PDB entry 4NB3 | X-ray diffraction, 1.35 A resolution | chains A and C

[Chain A]
Protein: Replication protein A 70 kDa DNA-binding subunit
From: Homo sapiens
UniProtKB: P27694 (RFA1_HUMAN); numbering as in UniProt (aligned over 1-120)
Chain sequence (123 residues; row label = number of the first residue in the row; numbers below 1 keep their minus sign (Gly-2 is residue -2)):
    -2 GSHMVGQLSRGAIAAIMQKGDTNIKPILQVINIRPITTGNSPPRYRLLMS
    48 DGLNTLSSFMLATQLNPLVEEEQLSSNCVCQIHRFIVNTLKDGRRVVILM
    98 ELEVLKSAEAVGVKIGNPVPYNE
Construct notes: expression tag (-2 to 0); engineered mutation Arg7 (Glu in P27694)
Curated features (UniProtKB/Swiss-Prot):
  - modified residue: Met1 (N-acetylmethionine)
  - cross-link (Glycyl lysine isopeptide (Lys-Gly)): Lys22 (interchain with G-Cter in ubiquitin), Lys88 (interchain with G-Cter in ubiquitin)

[Chain C]
Protein: 3,4 dichlorophenylalanine ATRIP derived peptide
Chain sequence (15 residues; each row starts with the number of its first residue; note: 2 numbers in that range are skipped by the numbering (no residue carries them; nothing is unmodelled there)):
     2 X
     5 DFTADDLEEWFALA
Modified residues: 2N2 (2-(3,6-dihydroxy-9H-xanthen-9-yl)-5-{[(6-oxohexyl)carbamothioyl]amino}benzoic acid) at position 2; Phe15 (3,4-dichloro-l-phenylalanine; ZCL)
Covalently attached groups: covalent link 2N2_2-Asp5

[How chain A and chain C interact]
Pairs across the interface - 26 pairs, chain A then chain C:
  Ile33(A) - Trp14(C)  hydrophobic
  Thr35(A) - Trp14(C)
  Pro39(A) - Asp5(C)
  Arg41(A) - Asp5(C)  salt bridge
  Arg41(A) - Phe6(C)
  Arg41(A) - Trp14(C)
  Arg43(A) - Phe15(C)
  Ser55(A) - Phe15(C)
  Phe56(A) - Phe15(C)
  Met57(A) - Phe6(C)  hydrophobic
  Met57(A) - Leu11(C)  hydrophobic
  Met57(A) - Trp14(C)  hydrophobic
  Met57(A) - Phe15(C)
  Thr60(A) - Asp5(C)  hydrogen bond
  Ile83(A) - 2N2_2(C)
  Asn85(A) - 2N2_2(C)
  Asn85(A) - Leu11(C)
  Leu87(A) - Glu12(C)
  Leu87(A) - Phe15(C)
  Lys88(A) - Glu12(C)  hydrogen bond (backbone-side chain)
  Arg91(A) - Phe15(C)  hydrogen bond (side chain-backbone)
  Arg91(A) - Leu17(C)
  Val93(A) - Leu11(C)  hydrophobic
  Val93(A) - Phe15(C)
  Ile95(A) - 2N2_2(C)
  Ile95(A) - Phe6(C)  hydrophobic
Also at the interface, not in a pair above, chain A (18 interface residues in all): Ser54, Asp89

[Summary]
The interface between chain A and chain C involves 18 residues on one side and 8 on the other; the contacts
include 3 hydrogen bonds and 1 salt bridge. Polar pairs include Arg41(A)-Asp5(C), Thr60(A)-Asp5(C) and
Lys88(A)-Glu12(C).
Here chain A is Replication protein A 70 kDa DNA-binding subunit (Homo sapiens) and chain C is 3,4
dichlorophenylalanine ATRIP derived peptide. Entry 4NB3 (Crystal structure of RPA70N in complex with a 3,4
dichlorophenylalanine ATRIP derived peptide) was determined by X-ray diffraction.
